PDB entry 4JAV | X-ray diffraction, 3.10 A resolution | chains A and B of the 4 polymer chains in the assembly

== Chain A (and B) ==
Molecule: Histidine kinase
Source organism: Thermotoga maritima
Notes: EC 2.7.13.3; fragment: HK853 cytoplasmic region; chain B of this document is another copy of the same molecule, construct and numbering; everything in this record applies to it too
UniProt: Q9WZV7 (Q9WZV7_THEMA); numbering as in UniProt (aligned over 232-489)
Amino-acid sequence (258 residues; row label = number of the first residue in the row):
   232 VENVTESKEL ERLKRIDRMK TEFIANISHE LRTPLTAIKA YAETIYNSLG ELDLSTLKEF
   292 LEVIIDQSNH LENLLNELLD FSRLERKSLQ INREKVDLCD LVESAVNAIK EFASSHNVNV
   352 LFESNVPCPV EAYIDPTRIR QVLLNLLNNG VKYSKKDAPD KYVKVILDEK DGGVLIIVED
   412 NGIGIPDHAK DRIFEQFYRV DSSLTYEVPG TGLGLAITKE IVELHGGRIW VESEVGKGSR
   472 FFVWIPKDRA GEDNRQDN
Unresolved in the structure: 232-233, 480-489 (chain B: 232-235, 480-489)
Disulfide bonds: Cys330-Cys359
Metal / ion sites: Mg2+: Asn380 (together with ADP, sulfate ion)
Ligand contacts: ADP (adenosine-5'-diphosphate): Asn380, Gly381, Lys383, Tyr384, Asp411, Ile414, Gly415, Ile416, Ile424, Tyr429, Arg430, Val431, Thr436, Gly441, Thr442, Gly443, Leu444, Gly445, Leu446, Ala447, Ser470, Phe472
Reported in the primary citation:
  - post-translational modification sites: His260
  - mutagenesis - A271G: increased catalytic activity
  - mutagenesis - A268V: unchanged catalytic activity
  - mutagenesis - T275M: decreased catalytic activity

== Chain A / chain B interface ==
Pairs across the interface - 76 pairs, chain A then chain B:
  Glu237(A) - Ser238(B)  hydrogen bond
  Glu237(A) - Leu241(B)
  Ser238(A) - Glu237(B)  hydrogen bond
  Glu240(A) - Leu241(B)
  Glu240(A) - Lys245(B)  salt bridge
  Leu241(A) - Glu240(B)
  Leu241(A) - Leu241(B)  hydrophobic
  Leu244(A) - Leu244(B)  hydrophobic
  Leu244(A) - Asp248(B)
  Lys245(A) - Glu240(B)  salt bridge
  Lys245(A) - Leu244(B)
  Asp248(A) - Leu244(B)
  Asp248(A) - Asp248(B)
  Thr252(A) - Glu316(B)  hydrogen bond
  Thr252(A) - Arg317(B)
  Ile255(A) - Ile255(B)  hydrophobic
  Ala256(A) - Ser313(B)
  Ala256(A) - Arg317(B)
  Ser259(A) - Leu309(B)
  Ser259(A) - Leu310(B)
  His260(A) - Leu310(B)
  Leu262(A) - Leu306(B)  hydrophobic
  Arg263(A) - Glu303(B)
  Arg263(A) - Leu306(B)
  Arg263(A) - Asn307(B)  hydrogen bond
  Arg263(A) - Leu310(B)
  Leu266(A) - Ser299(B)
  Leu266(A) - Leu302(B)  hydrophobic
  Leu266(A) - Glu303(B)
  Ile269(A) - Ser299(B)
  Lys270(A) - Ser299(B)
  Lys270(A) - Asn300(B)
  Lys270(A) - Glu303(B)  salt bridge
  Ala273(A) - Leu292(B)
  Ala273(A) - Ile295(B)  hydrophobic
  Ala273(A) - Ile296(B)  hydrophobic
  Ile276(A) - Leu292(B)  hydrophobic
  Tyr277(A) - Lys289(B)
  Tyr277(A) - Leu292(B)  hydrophobic
  Tyr277(A) - Glu293(B)  hydrogen bond
  Tyr277(A) - Ile296(B)  hydrophobic
  Leu280(A) - Leu285(B)  hydrophobic
  Leu280(A) - Leu288(B)  hydrophobic
  Leu280(A) - Leu292(B)  hydrophobic
  Leu288(A) - Leu280(B)  hydrophobic
  Lys289(A) - Tyr277(B)
  Lys289(A) - Leu280(B)
  Leu292(A) - Ile276(B)  hydrophobic
  Leu292(A) - Leu280(B)  hydrophobic
  Glu293(A) - Tyr277(B)  hydrogen bond
  Ile296(A) - Ala273(B)  hydrophobic
  Ile296(A) - Tyr277(B)  hydrophobic
  Ser299(A) - Leu266(B)
  Ser299(A) - Ile269(B)
  Ser299(A) - Lys270(B)
  Asn300(A) - Lys270(B)
  Leu302(A) - Leu266(B)  hydrophobic
  Glu303(A) - Arg263(B)
  Glu303(A) - Leu266(B)
  Glu303(A) - Lys270(B)  salt bridge
  Leu306(A) - Leu262(B)  hydrophobic
  Leu306(A) - Arg263(B)
  Leu306(A) - Leu266(B)  hydrophobic
  Asn307(A) - Arg263(B)  hydrogen bond
  Leu309(A) - Ile255(B)  hydrophobic
  Leu309(A) - Ser259(B)
  Leu310(A) - Ser259(B)
  Leu310(A) - His260(B)
  Leu310(A) - Arg263(B)
  Phe312(A) - Ile255(B)  hydrophobic
  Ser313(A) - Ile255(B)
  Ser313(A) - Ala256(B)  hydrogen bond (side chain-backbone)
  Arg314(A) - His260(B)
  Glu316(A) - Thr252(B)  hydrogen bond
  Arg317(A) - Ala256(B)
  Arg317(A) - His260(B)
Interface residues without a listed pair, chain A (44 interface residues in all): Lys251, Glu274, Gly281, Leu285, Ile295
Interface residues without a listed pair, chain B (42 interface residues in all): Lys251, Glu274, Gly281

== Summary ==
Chain A and chain B form an interface of 44 and 42 residues respectively; the contacts include 9 hydrogen
bonds and 4 salt bridges. Among the polar pairs are Glu240(A)-Lys245(B), Lys270(A)-Glu303(B) and
Glu237(A)-Ser238(B). The paper reports that A271G of chain A increases catalytic activity; a modification site
at His260(A); 3 substitutions were tested in all.
Chain A and chain B are both Histidine kinase (Thermotoga maritima); the structure, Structural basis of a
rationally rewired protein-protein interface (HK853wt and RR468mutant V13P, L14I, I17M and N21V), was
determined by X-ray diffraction (same publication as 4JA2, 4JAS and 4JAU).
